1QAF - chains A and B; structure by X-ray diffraction, 2.20 A resolution.

Chain A (and B):
Name: Protein (copper amine oxidase)
Source organism: Escherichia coli
Notes: EC 1.4.3.4; chain B of this document is another copy of the same molecule, construct and numbering; everything in this record applies to it too
UniProtKB: P46883 (AMO_ECOLI); residues 6-726 here correspond to UniProt positions 36-756 (UniProt number = residue number + 30)
Sequence (721 residues; numbered 6 to 726; the number before each row is that of its first residue):
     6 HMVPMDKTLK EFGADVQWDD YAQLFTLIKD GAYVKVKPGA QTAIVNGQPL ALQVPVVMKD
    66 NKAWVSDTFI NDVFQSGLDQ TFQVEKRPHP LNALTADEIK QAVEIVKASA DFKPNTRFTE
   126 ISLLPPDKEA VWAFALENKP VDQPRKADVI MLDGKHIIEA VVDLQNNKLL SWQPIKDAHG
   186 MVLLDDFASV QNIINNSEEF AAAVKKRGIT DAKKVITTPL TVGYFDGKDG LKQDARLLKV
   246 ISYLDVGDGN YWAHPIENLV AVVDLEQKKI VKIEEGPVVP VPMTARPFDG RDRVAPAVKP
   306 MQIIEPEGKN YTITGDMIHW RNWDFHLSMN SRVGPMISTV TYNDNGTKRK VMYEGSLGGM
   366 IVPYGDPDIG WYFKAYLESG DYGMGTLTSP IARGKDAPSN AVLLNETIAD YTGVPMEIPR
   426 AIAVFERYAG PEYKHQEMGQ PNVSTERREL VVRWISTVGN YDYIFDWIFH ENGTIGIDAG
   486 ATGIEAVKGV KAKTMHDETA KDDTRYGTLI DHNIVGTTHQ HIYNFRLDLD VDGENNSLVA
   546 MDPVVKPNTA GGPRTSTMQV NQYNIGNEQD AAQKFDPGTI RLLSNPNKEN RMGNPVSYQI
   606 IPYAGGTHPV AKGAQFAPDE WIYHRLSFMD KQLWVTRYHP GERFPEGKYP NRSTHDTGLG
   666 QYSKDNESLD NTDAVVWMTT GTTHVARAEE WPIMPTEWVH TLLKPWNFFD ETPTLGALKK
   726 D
Unresolved in the structure: 6, 726 (chain B: fully traced)
Modified positions: Tyr466 (5-(2-carboxy-2-aminoethyl)-2-hydroxy-1,4-benzoquinone; TPQ)
Sequence notes: engineered mutation Glu383 (Asp413 in P46883); modified residue (466)
Metal / ion sites: Cu ion: His524, His526, His689; Ca2+ site 1: Asp533, Leu534, Asp535, Asp678, Ala679; Ca2+ site 2: Glu573, Tyr667, Glu672
UniProt features mapped onto this chain:
  - active site: Tyr466 (Schiff-base intermediate with substrate)
  - binding site (substrate): Tyr381, Leu382, Ser384 to Leu392, Val463 to Tyr468
  - binding site (Cu cation): His524, His526, His689
  - binding site (Ca(2+)): Asp533, Leu534, Asp535, Glu573, Tyr667, Asp670, Glu672, Asp678, Ala679
  - binding site (Mn(2+)): Asp533, Asp535, Asp678
  - modified residue: Tyr466 (2',4',5'-topaquinone)

Interface between chain A and chain B:
Pairs across the interface (325; chain A residue first):
  Asp24(A) - Lys40(B)  salt bridge
  Tyr26(A) - Leu29(B)  hydrophobic
  Tyr26(A) - Lys40(B)
  Tyr26(A) - Val41(B)
  Tyr26(A) - Lys42(B)  hydrogen bond (side chain-backbone)
  Tyr26(A) - Ala45(B)
  Tyr26(A) - Thr47(B)  hydrogen bond (side chain-backbone)
  Tyr26(A) - Ala48(B)
  Tyr26(A) - Ile49(B)  hydrophobic
  Leu29(A) - Tyr26(B)  hydrophobic
  Lys40(A) - Asp24(B)  salt bridge
  Lys40(A) - Tyr26(B)
  Val41(A) - Tyr26(B)
  Lys42(A) - Tyr26(B)  hydrogen bond (backbone-side chain)
  Ala45(A) - Tyr26(B)
  Thr47(A) - Tyr26(B)  hydrogen bond (backbone-side chain)
  Ala48(A) - Tyr26(B)
  Ile49(A) - Tyr26(B)  hydrophobic
  Phe230(A) - Pro558(B)  hydrophobic
  Lys233(A) - Pro558(B)
  Tyr256(A) - Glu442(B)  hydrogen bond
  Trp257(A) - Glu442(B)  hydrogen bond
  Arg291(A) - Arg596(B)
  Phe293(A) - His440(B)
  Phe293(A) - Val448(B)
  Asp294(A) - Val448(B)
  Arg296(A) - Lys724(B)
  Asp297(A) - Ala722(B)
  Asp297(A) - Leu723(B)
  Asp297(A) - Lys724(B)  hydrogen bond (backbone-backbone)
  Arg298(A) - Glu716(B)  salt bridge
  Arg298(A) - Leu720(B)
  Arg298(A) - Gly721(B)  hydrogen bond (side chain-backbone)
  Arg298(A) - Ala722(B)
  Arg298(A) - Leu723(B)
  Arg298(A) - Lys724(B)
  Val299(A) - Ala722(B)  hydrogen bond (backbone-backbone)
  Val299(A) - Lys724(B)
  Val303(A) - Asn315(B)
  Val303(A) - Arg326(B)
  Lys304(A) - Glu312(B)  hydrogen bond (side chain-backbone)
  Lys304(A) - Gly313(B)
  Lys304(A) - Lys314(B)  hydrogen bond (side chain-backbone)
  Lys304(A) - Asn315(B)
  Pro305(A) - Glu310(B)
  Pro305(A) - Pro311(B)
  Pro305(A) - Glu312(B)
  Met306(A) - Ile309(B)
  Met306(A) - Glu310(B)
  Met306(A) - Asn405(B)
  Met306(A) - Glu431(B)
  Met306(A) - Arg453(B)
  Gln307(A) - Gln307(B)
  Gln307(A) - Ile308(B)
  Gln307(A) - Ile309(B)  hydrogen bond (backbone-backbone)
  Ile308(A) - Gln307(B)
  Ile309(A) - Pro305(B)
  Ile309(A) - Met306(B)
  Ile309(A) - Gln307(B)  hydrogen bond (backbone-backbone)
  Glu310(A) - Pro305(B)
  Glu310(A) - Met306(B)
  Pro311(A) - Pro305(B)
  Glu312(A) - Lys304(B)  hydrogen bond (backbone-side chain)
  Glu312(A) - Pro305(B)
  Gly313(A) - Lys304(B)
  Lys314(A) - Lys304(B)  hydrogen bond (backbone-side chain)
  Asn315(A) - Val303(B)
  Asn315(A) - Lys304(B)
  Arg326(A) - Val303(B)
  Pro368(A) - Met563(B)
  Tyr369(A) - Arg559(B)  hydrogen bond (backbone-side chain)
  Tyr369(A) - Met563(B)
  Gly370(A) - Arg559(B)
  Gly370(A) - Thr562(B)
  Gly370(A) - Met563(B)  hydrogen bond (backbone-backbone)
  Asp371(A) - Arg559(B)
  Pro372(A) - Asn553(B)
  Pro372(A) - Ala555(B)  hydrophobic
  Pro372(A) - Thr562(B)
  Tyr377(A) - Pro558(B)  hydrophobic
  Tyr377(A) - Arg559(B)  hydrogen bond (backbone-side chain)
  Ser394(A) - Gln441(B)
  Pro395(A) - Lys439(B)
  Ala397(A) - Asn447(B)
  Gly399(A) - Glu451(B)
  Lys400(A) - Tyr433(B)  hydrogen bond (backbone-side chain)
  Lys400(A) - Pro436(B)
  Lys400(A) - Ser449(B)  hydrogen bond (side chain-backbone)
  Asp401(A) - Tyr433(B)
  Asp401(A) - Lys439(B)  salt bridge
  Asp401(A) - Ser449(B)  hydrogen bond
  Ala402(A) - Tyr433(B)  hydrogen bond (backbone-side chain)
  Pro403(A) - Tyr433(B)
  Asn405(A) - Met306(B)
  Glu431(A) - Met306(B)
  Tyr433(A) - Lys400(B)  hydrogen bond (side chain-backbone)
  Tyr433(A) - Asp401(B)
  Tyr433(A) - Ala402(B)  hydrogen bond (side chain-backbone)
  Tyr433(A) - Pro403(B)
  Tyr433(A) - Arg458(B)
  Pro436(A) - Lys400(B)
  Pro436(A) - Asp401(B)
  Pro436(A) - Ile469(B)  hydrophobic
  Pro436(A) - Thr701(B)  hydrogen bond (backbone-side chain)
  Glu437(A) - Pro700(B)
  Glu437(A) - Thr701(B)  hydrogen bond (backbone-backbone)
  Tyr438(A) - Thr487(B)
  Tyr438(A) - Ile698(B)  hydrophobic
  Tyr438(A) - Met699(B)
  Tyr438(A) - Thr701(B)
  Lys439(A) - Asp401(B)  salt bridge
  Lys439(A) - Ile460(B)
  Lys439(A) - Asp467(B)
  Lys439(A) - Thr487(B)  hydrogen bond (backbone-side chain)
  Lys439(A) - Gly488(B)  hydrogen bond (backbone-backbone)
  His440(A) - Phe293(B)
  His440(A) - Gly464(B)
  His440(A) - Asn465(B)
  His440(A) - Asp467(B)  salt bridge
  His440(A) - Ile489(B)
  Gln441(A) - Ser394(B)
  Gln441(A) - Thr462(B)
  Gln441(A) - Asp467(B)  hydrogen bond (backbone-side chain)
  Glu442(A) - Tyr256(B)  hydrogen bond
  Glu442(A) - Trp257(B)  hydrogen bond
  Met443(A) - Leu392(B)  hydrophobic
  Asn447(A) - Ala397(B)
  Val448(A) - Phe293(B)
  Val448(A) - Asp294(B)
  Ser449(A) - Lys400(B)
  Ser449(A) - Asp401(B)  hydrogen bond
  Glu451(A) - Gly399(B)
  Arg452(A) - Pro700(B)
  Arg452(A) - Thr701(B)  hydrogen bond (side chain-backbone)
  Arg453(A) - Met306(B)
  Arg458(A) - Tyr433(B)
  Ile460(A) - Lys439(B)
  Thr462(A) - Gln441(B)
  Gly464(A) - His440(B)
  Asn465(A) - His440(B)
  Asp467(A) - Lys439(B)
  Asp467(A) - His440(B)  salt bridge
  Asp467(A) - Gln441(B)  hydrogen bond (side chain-backbone)
  Ile469(A) - Pro436(B)  hydrophobic
  Thr487(A) - Tyr438(B)
  Thr487(A) - Lys439(B)  hydrogen bond (side chain-backbone)
  Gly488(A) - Lys439(B)  hydrogen bond (backbone-backbone)
  Ile489(A) - His440(B)
  Thr499(A) - Arg596(B)
  Thr499(A) - Met597(B)
  Met500(A) - Met597(B)  hydrogen bond (backbone-backbone)
  Met500(A) - Gly598(B)
  Met500(A) - Asn599(B)
  His501(A) - Glu594(B)  salt bridge
  Arg510(A) - Met563(B)
  Arg510(A) - Gln564(B)
  Tyr511(A) - Thr562(B)
  Tyr511(A) - Met563(B)
  Tyr511(A) - Gln564(B)
  Leu514(A) - Met597(B)
  Leu514(A) - Asn599(B)
  Ile515(A) - Met597(B)
  Asp516(A) - Arg596(B)  salt bridge
  Asp516(A) - Met597(B)
  His517(A) - Arg596(B)  hydrogen bond
  His517(A) - Met597(B)
  Thr523(A) - Met563(B)
  Pro548(A) - Gln620(B)
  Val550(A) - Gln620(B)
  Val550(A) - Phe621(B)
  Val550(A) - Ala622(B)
  Asn553(A) - Pro372(B)
  Ala555(A) - Pro372(B)  hydrophobic
  Pro558(A) - Phe230(B)  hydrophobic
  Pro558(A) - Lys233(B)
  Pro558(A) - Tyr377(B)  hydrophobic
  Arg559(A) - Tyr369(B)  hydrogen bond (side chain-backbone)
  Arg559(A) - Gly370(B)
  Arg559(A) - Asp371(B)
  Arg559(A) - Tyr377(B)  hydrogen bond (side chain-backbone)
  Arg559(A) - Phe621(B)
  Arg559(A) - Glu625(B)  salt bridge
  Thr560(A) - Ala622(B)
  Thr560(A) - Asp624(B)  hydrogen bond
  Thr560(A) - Glu625(B)  hydrogen bond (backbone-side chain)
  Ser561(A) - Phe621(B)
  Ser561(A) - Ala622(B)  hydrogen bond (side chain-backbone)
  Ser561(A) - Glu625(B)  hydrogen bond
  Thr562(A) - Gly370(B)
  Thr562(A) - Pro372(B)
  Thr562(A) - Tyr511(B)
  Met563(A) - Pro368(B)
  Met563(A) - Tyr369(B)
  Met563(A) - Gly370(B)  hydrogen bond (backbone-backbone)
  Met563(A) - Tyr511(B)
  Met563(A) - Gln525(B)
  Met563(A) - Gln620(B)
  Gln564(A) - Arg510(B)
  Gln564(A) - Tyr511(B)
  Asp581(A) - Lys617(B)  salt bridge
  Pro582(A) - Tyr608(B)
  Pro582(A) - Pro614(B)
  Pro582(A) - Val615(B)  hydrogen bond (backbone-backbone)
  Gly583(A) - Val615(B)
  Ile585(A) - Pro614(B)  hydrophobic
  Ile585(A) - Val690(B)  hydrophobic
  Glu594(A) - His501(B)  salt bridge
  Asn595(A) - Ala693(B)
  Arg596(A) - Arg291(B)
  Arg596(A) - Thr499(B)
  Arg596(A) - Asp516(B)  salt bridge
  Arg596(A) - His517(B)
  Met597(A) - Thr499(B)
  Met597(A) - Met500(B)  hydrogen bond (backbone-backbone)
  Met597(A) - Leu514(B)
  Met597(A) - Ile515(B)
  Met597(A) - Asp516(B)
  Met597(A) - His517(B)
  Gly598(A) - Met500(B)
  Asn599(A) - Met500(B)
  Asn599(A) - Leu514(B)
  Tyr608(A) - Pro582(B)
  Tyr608(A) - Tyr608(B)
  Ala609(A) - Gly610(B)
  Ala609(A) - Gly611(B)  hydrogen bond (backbone-backbone)
  Gly610(A) - Ala609(B)
  Gly610(A) - Gly610(B)
  Gly611(A) - Ala609(B)  hydrogen bond (backbone-backbone)
  Thr612(A) - Leu707(B)
  Thr612(A) - Lys709(B)  hydrogen bond (backbone-side chain)
  His613(A) - Lys709(B)
  Pro614(A) - Pro582(B)
  Pro614(A) - Ile585(B)  hydrophobic
  Val615(A) - Pro582(B)  hydrogen bond (backbone-backbone)
  Val615(A) - Gly583(B)
  Lys617(A) - Asp581(B)  salt bridge
  Lys617(A) - Pro582(B)
  Gln620(A) - Val550(B)
  Gln620(A) - Met563(B)
  Phe621(A) - Arg559(B)
  Phe621(A) - Ser561(B)
  Phe621(A) - Met563(B)  hydrophobic
  Ala622(A) - Thr560(B)
  Ala622(A) - Ser561(B)  hydrogen bond (backbone-side chain)
  Asp624(A) - Thr560(B)  hydrogen bond
  Glu625(A) - Arg559(B)  salt bridge
  Glu625(A) - Thr560(B)  hydrogen bond (side chain-backbone)
  Glu625(A) - Ser561(B)  hydrogen bond
  Val690(A) - Ile585(B)  hydrophobic
  Val690(A) - Trp711(B)
  Ala691(A) - Trp711(B)
  Arg692(A) - Lys709(B)
  Arg692(A) - Pro710(B)  hydrogen bond (side chain-backbone)
  Arg692(A) - Trp711(B)
  Arg692(A) - Asn712(B)
  Ala693(A) - Asn595(B)
  Ala693(A) - Asn712(B)  hydrogen bond (backbone-side chain)
  Ala693(A) - Phe714(B)
  Ala693(A) - Asp715(B)
  Ala693(A) - Glu716(B)
  Ala693(A) - Thr717(B)
  Glu694(A) - Pro710(B)
  Glu694(A) - Trp711(B)
  Glu694(A) - Asn712(B)  hydrogen bond (side chain-backbone)
  Glu694(A) - Phe713(B)  hydrogen bond (side chain-backbone)
  Glu694(A) - Phe714(B)  hydrogen bond (side chain-backbone)
  Glu694(A) - Glu716(B)
  Glu694(A) - Thr717(B)
  Glu694(A) - Pro718(B)
  Trp696(A) - Glu716(B)
  Trp696(A) - Thr717(B)  hydrogen bond (backbone-backbone)
  Pro697(A) - Thr717(B)
  Pro697(A) - Leu720(B)
  Ile698(A) - Tyr438(B)  hydrophobic
  Ile698(A) - His440(B)
  Ile698(A) - Thr717(B)  hydrogen bond (backbone-side chain)
  Ile698(A) - Leu720(B)  hydrophobic
  Met699(A) - Tyr438(B)
  Pro700(A) - Glu437(B)
  Pro700(A) - Arg452(B)
  Thr701(A) - Pro436(B)  hydrogen bond (side chain-backbone)
  Thr701(A) - Glu437(B)  hydrogen bond (backbone-backbone)
  Thr701(A) - Tyr438(B)
  Thr701(A) - Arg452(B)  hydrogen bond (backbone-side chain)
  Glu702(A) - Lys709(B)  salt bridge
  Leu707(A) - Thr612(B)
  Lys709(A) - Thr612(B)  hydrogen bond (side chain-backbone)
  Lys709(A) - His613(B)
  Lys709(A) - Arg692(B)
  Lys709(A) - Glu702(B)  salt bridge
  Pro710(A) - Arg692(B)  hydrogen bond (backbone-side chain)
  Pro710(A) - Glu694(B)
  Trp711(A) - Val690(B)
  Trp711(A) - Ala691(B)
  Trp711(A) - Arg692(B)
  Trp711(A) - Glu694(B)
  Asn712(A) - Arg692(B)
  Asn712(A) - Ala693(B)  hydrogen bond (side chain-backbone)
  Asn712(A) - Glu694(B)  hydrogen bond (backbone-side chain)
  Phe713(A) - Glu694(B)  hydrogen bond (backbone-side chain)
  Phe714(A) - Ala693(B)
  Phe714(A) - Glu694(B)  hydrogen bond (backbone-side chain)
  Asp715(A) - Ala693(B)
  Glu716(A) - Arg298(B)  salt bridge
  Glu716(A) - Ala693(B)
  Glu716(A) - Glu694(B)
  Glu716(A) - Trp696(B)
  Thr717(A) - Ala693(B)
  Thr717(A) - Glu694(B)
  Thr717(A) - Trp696(B)  hydrogen bond (backbone-backbone)
  Thr717(A) - Pro697(B)
  Thr717(A) - Ile698(B)  hydrogen bond (side chain-backbone)
  Pro718(A) - Glu694(B)
  Leu720(A) - Phe293(B)
  Leu720(A) - Arg298(B)
  Leu720(A) - Pro697(B)  hydrophobic
  Gly721(A) - Arg298(B)  hydrogen bond (backbone-side chain)
  Ala722(A) - Arg298(B)
  Ala722(A) - Val299(B)  hydrogen bond (backbone-backbone)
  Leu723(A) - Asp297(B)
  Leu723(A) - Arg298(B)
  Lys724(A) - Arg296(B)  hydrogen bond (side chain-backbone)
  Lys724(A) - Asp297(B)  hydrogen bond (backbone-backbone)
  Lys724(A) - Arg298(B)
  Lys724(A) - Val299(B)
Other interface residues (no listed pair), chain A (170 interface residues in all): Ala27, Leu189, Asp234, Pro292, Leu392, Arg432, Gly435, Thr450, Asn477, Lys498, Thr513, His524, Gln525, Val549, Gly556, Gln604, Ile606, Thr688, Glu695, Trp703, Lys725
Other interface residues (no listed pair), chain B (169 interface residues in all): Ala27, Asp234, Pro292, Ala302, Asp373, Pro395, Arg432, Gly435, Met443, Asn477, Lys498, Thr513, Thr523, His524, Pro548, Val549, Gly556, Gln604, Ile606, Thr688, Glu695, Trp703

Overview:
Chain A and chain B form an interface of 170 and 169 residues respectively; the contacts include 77 hydrogen
bonds and 18 salt bridges. Polar contacts include Asp24(A)-Lys40(B), Arg298(A)-Glu716(B) and
Asp401(A)-Lys439(B).
Both chains are Protein (copper amine oxidase) (Escherichia coli). Entry 1QAF (The active site base controls
cofactor reactivity in escherichia coli amine oxidase : X-ray crystallographic studies ...) was determined by
X-ray diffraction, deposited together with 1DYU, 1QAK and 1QAL.
